8FLM - chains A and B of the 4 polymer chains in the assembly; structure by electron microscopy, 2.90 A resolution.

# Chain A (and B)
Molecule: Stimulator of interferon genes protein
Organism: Homo sapiens
Notes: chain B of this document is another copy of the same molecule, construct and numbering; everything in this record applies to it too
UniProt: Q86WV6 (STING_HUMAN); numbering as in UniProt (aligned over 1-344)
Amino-acid sequence (354 residues; each row starts with the number of its first residue):
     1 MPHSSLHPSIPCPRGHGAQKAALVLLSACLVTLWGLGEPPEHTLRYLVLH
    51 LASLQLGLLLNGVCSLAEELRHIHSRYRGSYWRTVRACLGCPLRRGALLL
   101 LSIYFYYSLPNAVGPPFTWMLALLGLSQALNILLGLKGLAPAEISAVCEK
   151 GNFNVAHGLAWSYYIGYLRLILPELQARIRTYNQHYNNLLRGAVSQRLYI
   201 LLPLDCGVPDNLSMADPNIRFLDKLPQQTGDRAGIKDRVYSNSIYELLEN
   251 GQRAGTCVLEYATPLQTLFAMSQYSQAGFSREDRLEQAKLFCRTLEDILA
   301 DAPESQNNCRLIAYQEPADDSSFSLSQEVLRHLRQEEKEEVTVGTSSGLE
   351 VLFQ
Unresolved in the structure: 1-3, 111-115, 187-191, 318-321, 336-354
Sequence notes: conflict R232 (His in Q86WV6); expression tag (345-354)
Curated features (UniProtKB/Swiss-Prot):
  - region: E340 to G344 (C-terminal tail (CTT))
  - binding site (2',3'-cGAMP): S162, Y167, R238, T263
  - binding site (3',3'-c-di-GMP): S162, Y167, R238 to S241, T263
  - binding site (2',3'-cUAMP): Y167, R238, T263
  - modified residue: T229 (Phosphothreonine), S241 (Phosphoserine)
  - lipidation (S-palmitoyl cysteine): C88, C91
  - cross-link (Glycyl lysine isopeptide (Lys-Gly)): K20 (interchain with G-Cter in ubiquitin), K150 (interchain with G-Cter in ubiquitin), K236 (interchain with G-Cter in ubiquitin), K338 (interchain with G-Cter in SUMO)
  - natural variant: V147 (V147L: In SAVI), N154 (N154S: In SAVI), V155 (V155M: In SAVI), R232 (H232R: Activated by both 2'-3' linked cGAMP and 3'-3' linked cGAMP; this construct carries the variant), R284 (R284S: Found in a 9-month-old patient who died following a fever and severe neck abscess without indication of any severe bacterial infection)
  - mutagenesis: I10 (I10Q: Abolished ability to induce the production of type I interferon), R14 (R14A: Abolished ability to induce the production of type I interferon), K20 (K20R: Does not affect amount of ubiquitination), L26 (L26A: Reduced homooligomerization and activation in presence of coumpond C53), L30 (L30A: Reduced homooligomerization and activation in presence of coumpond C53), L44 (L44A: Reduced homooligomerization and activation in presence of coumpond C53), E68 (E68A: Abolished ability to induce the production of type I interferon), E69 (E69A: Abolished ability to induce the production of type I interferon), R76 to R78 (Abolishes the endoplasmic reticulum location), C91 (C91S: Abolished inhibition by small-molecule H-151; abolished palmitoylation), Y104 (Y104A: Reduced homooligomerization and activation in presence of coumpond C53), K137 (K137R: Does not affect amount of ubiquitination), 24 further mutagenesis entries in UniProt
Residues lining bound ligands:
  - cGAMP (1SY): S162, Y163, G166, Y167, R232, R238, Y240, E260, Y261, T263, P264, T267
  - 9IM (1-[(2-chloro-6-fluorophenyl)methyl]-3,3-dimethyl-2-oxo-N-[(2,4,6-trifluorophenyl)methyl]-2,3-dihydro-1H-indole-6-carboxamide): Y46, L49, H50, S53, Y106, M120, L123, L124
  - Y6H (4-({[4-(2-tert-butyl-5,5-dimethyl-1,3-dioxan-2-yl)phenyl]methyl}amino)-3-methoxybenzoic acid): V48, L51, A52, Q55, R94, R95, L98, L101, S102, F105
From the paper describing this entry:
  - binding site for Y6H: L44, V48, L51, A52, Q55, R94, R95, L98, L101, F105, L130, L134, L136
  - conformationally variable residues (loop rearrangement): L136
  - specificity-determining residues: V48, Q55, R94, R95, L98 (proposed by the authors, not directly observed)
  - mutagenesis - R238A, Y240C: unchanged signaling in response to Y6H
  - mutagenesis - R238A, Y240C: abolished signaling in response to cGAMP
  - mutagenesis - R95A, R95C, R95E: abolished signaling in response to Y6H
  - mutagenesis - S27V, V31M, L93I, R94A, R95A, R95C, L98A, I103S, P115I, L134A: unchanged signaling in response to cGAMP
  - mutagenesis - R95A: abolished localization to Y6H
  - mutagenesis - R95A: unchanged localization to cGAMP
  - mutagenesis - R94A, R95K, L98A, L134A: decreased signaling in response to Y6H
  - mutagenesis - L136A: increased signaling in response to Y6H

# Interface between chain A and chain B
Contacting residue pairs (208; chain A residue first):
  S9(A) - S75(B)
  P11(A) - S75(B)
  P11(A) - R76(B)
  C12(A) - H72(B)  hydrogen bond (backbone-side chain)
  C12(A) - R76(B)  hydrogen bond (backbone-side chain)
  P13(A) - H72(B)
  R14(A) - E68(B)
  R14(A) - E69(B)  salt bridge
  R14(A) - H72(B)
  R14(A) - R76(B)
  G15(A) - E68(B)  hydrogen bond (backbone-side chain)
  G17(A) - E68(B)  hydrogen bond (backbone-side chain)
  A18(A) - C64(B)
  A18(A) - E68(B)
  A18(A) - I132(B)
  Q19(A) - I132(B)  hydrogen bond (side chain-backbone)
  Q19(A) - L133(B)
  A21(A) - C64(B)  hydrophobic
  A21(A) - A67(B)  hydrophobic
  A22(A) - C64(B)
  A22(A) - A129(B)
  A22(A) - I132(B)  hydrophobic
  A22(A) - L133(B)  hydrophobic
  L23(A) - L133(B)
  L25(A) - G125(B)
  L26(A) - L126(B)
  L26(A) - A129(B)  hydrophobic
  C29(A) - A122(B)
  C29(A) - G125(B)
  C29(A) - L126(B)  hydrophobic
  L30(A) - L126(B)  hydrophobic
  T32(A) - A122(B)
  L33(A) - W119(B)
  L33(A) - A122(B)  hydrophobic
  L36(A) - T118(B)
  L36(A) - W119(B)
  E38(A) - P116(B)
  E38(A) - W119(B)
  H42(A) - W119(B)
  T43(A) - W119(B)
  T43(A) - L123(B)
  Y46(A) - W119(B)  hydrophobic
  Y46(A) - L123(B)  hydrophobic
  L47(A) - L123(B)  hydrophobic
  L47(A) - L126(B)  hydrophobic
  L47(A) - S127(B)
  H50(A) - L124(B)
  H50(A) - S127(B)  hydrogen bond
  L51(A) - S127(B)
  L54(A) - N131(B)
  L60(A) - L25(B)  hydrophobic
  C64(A) - A18(B)
  C64(A) - A22(B)  hydrophobic
  S65(A) - E143(B)  hydrogen bond
  A67(A) - A21(B)  hydrophobic
  E68(A) - R14(B)
  E68(A) - G15(B)  hydrogen bond (side chain-backbone)
  E68(A) - G17(B)  hydrogen bond (side chain-backbone)
  E68(A) - A18(B)
  E69(A) - R14(B)  salt bridge
  E69(A) - A142(B)
  H72(A) - C12(B)
  H72(A) - R14(B)
  S75(A) - S9(B)
  S75(A) - P11(B)
  S75(A) - K289(B)  hydrogen bond (backbone-side chain)
  R76(A) - P11(B)
  R76(A) - C12(B)  hydrogen bond (side chain-backbone)
  R76(A) - R14(B)
  R76(A) - E149(B)  salt bridge
  R76(A) - E286(B)
  Y77(A) - R14(B)
  R78(A) - E282(B)  salt bridge
  A87(A) - A140(B)
  A87(A) - P141(B)
  A87(A) - A142(B)  hydrogen bond (backbone-backbone)
  C88(A) - A140(B)
  P116(A) - E38(B)
  T118(A) - L36(B)
  W119(A) - L33(B)
  W119(A) - L36(B)  hydrophobic
  W119(A) - E38(B)  hydrogen bond
  W119(A) - T43(B)
  W119(A) - Y46(B)  hydrophobic
  A122(A) - C29(B)  hydrogen bond (backbone-side chain)
  A122(A) - T32(B)
  A122(A) - L33(B)  hydrophobic
  L123(A) - T43(B)
  L123(A) - Y46(B)  hydrophobic
  L123(A) - L47(B)  hydrophobic
  L124(A) - H50(B)
  G125(A) - L25(B)
  G125(A) - C29(B)
  L126(A) - C29(B)
  L126(A) - L30(B)  hydrophobic
  L126(A) - L33(B)  hydrophobic
  L126(A) - L47(B)  hydrophobic
  S127(A) - H50(B)  hydrogen bond
  S127(A) - L51(B)
  A129(A) - A22(B)
  A129(A) - L26(B)  hydrophobic
  I132(A) - Q19(B)
  I132(A) - A22(B)  hydrophobic
  L133(A) - Q19(B)
  L133(A) - A22(B)  hydrophobic
  L133(A) - L23(B)
  L139(A) - L139(B)  hydrophobic
  A140(A) - A87(B)
  A140(A) - C88(B)
  P141(A) - A87(B)
  A142(A) - E69(B)
  A142(A) - Y77(B)
  A142(A) - A87(B)  hydrogen bond (backbone-backbone)
  E143(A) - N61(B)
  C148(A) - F153(B)  hydrophobic
  E149(A) - R76(B)  salt bridge
  N152(A) - V155(B)
  N152(A) - A277(B)  hydrogen bond (side chain-backbone)
  N152(A) - G278(B)
  F153(A) - I144(B)  hydrophobic
  F153(A) - C148(B)  hydrophobic
  F153(A) - F153(B)
  N154(A) - N154(B)
  N154(A) - V155(B)
  V155(A) - N154(B)
  H157(A) - A277(B)  hydrogen bond (side chain-backbone)
  G158(A) - L159(B)
  L159(A) - G158(B)
  L159(A) - S162(B)
  W161(A) - M271(B)  hydrophobic
  W161(A) - Y274(B)  hydrophobic
  W161(A) - Q276(B)
  W161(A) - A277(B)  hydrophobic
  S162(A) - L159(B)
  S162(A) - T267(B)  hydrogen bond
  I165(A) - A270(B)  hydrophobic
  I165(A) - M271(B)
  R169(A) - Y274(B)  hydrogen bond
  V208(A) - A233(B)  hydrophobic
  P209(A) - A233(B)
  P209(A) - G234(B)
  D210(A) - D231(B)
  D210(A) - R232(B)
  D210(A) - A233(B)  hydrogen bond (side chain-backbone)
  D210(A) - G234(B)  hydrogen bond (backbone-backbone)
  L212(A) - G234(B)
  F221(A) - K236(B)
  K224(A) - K236(B)
  K224(A) - D237(B)  salt bridge
  D231(A) - D210(B)
  R232(A) - D210(B)
  R232(A) - T263(B)
  R232(A) - Q266(B)  hydrogen bond
  A233(A) - V208(B)  hydrophobic
  A233(A) - P209(B)
  A233(A) - D210(B)  hydrogen bond (backbone-side chain)
  A233(A) - Y261(B)  hydrogen bond (backbone-backbone)
  A233(A) - T263(B)
  G234(A) - P209(B)
  G234(A) - D210(B)  hydrogen bond (backbone-backbone)
  G234(A) - Y245(B)  hydrogen bond (backbone-side chain)
  I235(A) - S241(B)
  I235(A) - N242(B)
  I235(A) - S243(B)
  I235(A) - L259(B)
  I235(A) - E260(B)
  K236(A) - F221(B)
  K236(A) - K224(B)
  K236(A) - S243(B)
  D237(A) - K224(B)
  R238(A) - T263(B)
  V239(A) - V239(B)  hydrophobic
  S241(A) - I235(B)
  S241(A) - D237(B)
  N242(A) - I235(B)
  S243(A) - I235(B)
  S243(A) - K236(B)  hydrogen bond (side chain-backbone)
  Y245(A) - G234(B)  hydrogen bond (side chain-backbone)
  Y245(A) - K236(B)
  E260(A) - I235(B)
  Y261(A) - A233(B)  hydrogen bond (backbone-backbone)
  T263(A) - R232(B)
  T263(A) - A233(B)
  T263(A) - R238(B)
  Q266(A) - R232(B)  hydrogen bond
  Q266(A) - A233(B)
  T267(A) - W161(B)
  T267(A) - S162(B)
  T267(A) - I165(B)  hydrogen bond (side chain-backbone)
  A270(A) - I165(B)  hydrophobic
  M271(A) - H157(B)
  M271(A) - W161(B)  hydrophobic
  Y274(A) - W161(B)  hydrophobic
  Y274(A) - I165(B)  hydrophobic
  Y274(A) - R169(B)  hydrogen bond
  Q276(A) - W161(B)
  Q276(A) - D297(B)  hydrogen bond (side chain-backbone)
  Q276(A) - D301(B)
  A277(A) - N152(B)  hydrogen bond (backbone-side chain)
  A277(A) - H157(B)  hydrogen bond (backbone-side chain)
  A277(A) - W161(B)  hydrophobic
  G278(A) - N152(B)
  E282(A) - R78(B)
  E286(A) - R76(B)
  K289(A) - S75(B)  hydrogen bond (side chain-backbone)
  D297(A) - Q276(B)  hydrogen bond (backbone-side chain)
  I298(A) - Q276(B)
  D301(A) - Q276(B)
Other interface residues (no listed pair), chain A (119 interface residues in all): P8, I10, H16, N61, R71, R86, L130, N131, I144, V147, Y164, Y167, L285
Other interface residues (no listed pair), chain B (120 interface residues in all): P8, I10, P13, H42, L54, L60, R71, R86, G90, L130, S145, V147, Y164, N211, L212, L285, I298

# Summary
119 residues of chain A and 120 residues of chain B are in contact; the contacts include 38 hydrogen bonds and
6 salt bridges. Among the polar pairs are R14(A)-E69(B), R76(A)-E149(B) and R78(A)-E282(B). From the paper: a
binding site for Y6H at L44(A), V48(A) and L51(A) among others; R94A, R95K and L98A of chain A, among others,
reduce signaling in response to Y6H; 15 substitutions were tested in all.
Chain A and chain B are both Stimulator of interferon genes protein (Homo sapiens); the structure, Cryo-EM
structure of STING oligomer bound to cGAMP, NVS-STG2 and C53, was determined by electron microscopy together
with 8FLK from the same study.
